8TZB - chains A and B; structure by electron microscopy, 3.10 A resolution.

Chain A:
Molecule: Leucine-rich repeat serine/threonine-protein kinase 2
From: Homo sapiens
Notes: engineered mutation(s): I2020T
UniProt: Q5S007 (LRRK2_HUMAN); numbering as in UniProt (aligned over 1-2527)
Amino-acid sequence (2527 residues; row label = number of the first residue in the row):
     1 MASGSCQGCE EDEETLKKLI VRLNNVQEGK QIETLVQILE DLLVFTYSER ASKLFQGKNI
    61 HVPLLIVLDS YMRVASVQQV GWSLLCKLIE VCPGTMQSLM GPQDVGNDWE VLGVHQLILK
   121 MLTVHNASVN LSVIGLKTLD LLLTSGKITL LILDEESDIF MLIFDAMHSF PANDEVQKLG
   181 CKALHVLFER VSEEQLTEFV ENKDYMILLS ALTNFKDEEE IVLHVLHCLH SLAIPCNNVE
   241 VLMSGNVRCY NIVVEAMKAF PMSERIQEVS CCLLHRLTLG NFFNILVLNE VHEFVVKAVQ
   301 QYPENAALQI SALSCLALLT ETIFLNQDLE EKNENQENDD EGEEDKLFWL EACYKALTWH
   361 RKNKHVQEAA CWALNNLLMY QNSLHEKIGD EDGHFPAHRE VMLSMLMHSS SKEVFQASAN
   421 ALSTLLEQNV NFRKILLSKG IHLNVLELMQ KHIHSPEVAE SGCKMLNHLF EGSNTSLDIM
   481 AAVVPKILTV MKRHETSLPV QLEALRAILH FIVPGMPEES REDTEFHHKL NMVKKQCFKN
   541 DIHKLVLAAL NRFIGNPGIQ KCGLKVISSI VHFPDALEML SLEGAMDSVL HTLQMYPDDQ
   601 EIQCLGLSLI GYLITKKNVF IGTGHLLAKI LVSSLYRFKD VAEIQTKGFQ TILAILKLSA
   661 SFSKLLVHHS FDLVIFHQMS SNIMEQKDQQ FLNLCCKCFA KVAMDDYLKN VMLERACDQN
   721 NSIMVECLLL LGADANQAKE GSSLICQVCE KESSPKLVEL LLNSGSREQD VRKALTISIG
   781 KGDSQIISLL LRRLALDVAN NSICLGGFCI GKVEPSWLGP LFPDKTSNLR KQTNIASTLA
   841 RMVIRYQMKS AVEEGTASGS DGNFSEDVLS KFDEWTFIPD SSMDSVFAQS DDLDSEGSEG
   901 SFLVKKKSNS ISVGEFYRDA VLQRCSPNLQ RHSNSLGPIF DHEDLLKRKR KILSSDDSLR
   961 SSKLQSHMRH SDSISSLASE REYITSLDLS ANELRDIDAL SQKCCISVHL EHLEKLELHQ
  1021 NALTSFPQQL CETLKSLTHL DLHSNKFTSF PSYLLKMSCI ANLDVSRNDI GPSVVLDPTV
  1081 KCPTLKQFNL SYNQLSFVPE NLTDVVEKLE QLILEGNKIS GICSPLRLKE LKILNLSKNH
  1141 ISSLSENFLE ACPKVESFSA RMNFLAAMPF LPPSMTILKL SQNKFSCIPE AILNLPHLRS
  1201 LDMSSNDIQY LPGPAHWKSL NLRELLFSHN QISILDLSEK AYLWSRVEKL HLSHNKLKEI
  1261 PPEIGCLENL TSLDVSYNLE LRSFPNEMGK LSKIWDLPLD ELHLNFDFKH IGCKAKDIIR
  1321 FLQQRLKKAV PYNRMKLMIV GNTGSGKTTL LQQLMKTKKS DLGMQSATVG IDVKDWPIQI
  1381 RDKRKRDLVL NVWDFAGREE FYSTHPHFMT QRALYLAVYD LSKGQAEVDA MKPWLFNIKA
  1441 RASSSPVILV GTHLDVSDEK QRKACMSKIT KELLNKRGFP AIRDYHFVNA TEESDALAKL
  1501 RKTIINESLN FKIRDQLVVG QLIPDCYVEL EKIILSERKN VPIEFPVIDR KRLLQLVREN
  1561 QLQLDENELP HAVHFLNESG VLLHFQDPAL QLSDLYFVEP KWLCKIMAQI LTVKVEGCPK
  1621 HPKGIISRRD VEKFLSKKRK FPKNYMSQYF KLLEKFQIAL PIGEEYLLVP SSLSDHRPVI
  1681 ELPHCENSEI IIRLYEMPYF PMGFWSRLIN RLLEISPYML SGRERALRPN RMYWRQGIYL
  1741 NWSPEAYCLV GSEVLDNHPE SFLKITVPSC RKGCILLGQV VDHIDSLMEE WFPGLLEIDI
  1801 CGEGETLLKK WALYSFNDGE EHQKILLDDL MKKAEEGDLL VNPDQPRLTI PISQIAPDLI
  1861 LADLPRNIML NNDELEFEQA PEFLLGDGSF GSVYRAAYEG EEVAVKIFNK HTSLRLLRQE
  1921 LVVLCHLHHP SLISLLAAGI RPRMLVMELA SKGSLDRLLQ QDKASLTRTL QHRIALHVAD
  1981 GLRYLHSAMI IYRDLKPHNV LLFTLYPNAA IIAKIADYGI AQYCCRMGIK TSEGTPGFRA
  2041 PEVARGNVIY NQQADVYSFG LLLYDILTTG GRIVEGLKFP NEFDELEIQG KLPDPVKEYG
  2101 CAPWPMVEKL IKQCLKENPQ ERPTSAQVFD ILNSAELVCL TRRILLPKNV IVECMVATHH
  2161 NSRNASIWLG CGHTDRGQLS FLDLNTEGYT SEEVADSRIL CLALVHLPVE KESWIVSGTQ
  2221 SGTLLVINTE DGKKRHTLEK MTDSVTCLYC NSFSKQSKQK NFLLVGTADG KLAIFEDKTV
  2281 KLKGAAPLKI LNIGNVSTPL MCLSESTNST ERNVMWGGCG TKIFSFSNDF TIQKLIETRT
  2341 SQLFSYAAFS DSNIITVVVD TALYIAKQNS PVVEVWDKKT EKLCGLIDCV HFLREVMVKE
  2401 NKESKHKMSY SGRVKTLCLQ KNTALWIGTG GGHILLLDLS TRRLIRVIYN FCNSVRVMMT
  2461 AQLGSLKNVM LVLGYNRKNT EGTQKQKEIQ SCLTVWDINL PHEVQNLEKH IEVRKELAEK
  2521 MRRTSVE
Disordered / not traced: 1-1333, 1343-1344, 1354-1371, 1379-1387, 1396-1413, 1420-1427, 1436-1444, 1457-1458, 1472-1481, 1511-1527, 1544-1548, 1573-1575, 1585-1588, 1598-1601, 1608, 1614-1641, 1663-1669, 1719-1727, 1736-1737, 1796-1806, 1910-1912, 2020-2035, 2044-2049, 2076-2090, 2160-2164, 2252-2262, 2297, 2307-2313, 2383-2385, 2397-2409, 2421-2423, 2449-2451, 2463-2466, 2477-2488, 2523-2527
Disulfides: Cys2452-Cys2492
Residues lining bound ligands: T3X (4-methyl-N-{4-[(4-methylpiperazin-1-yl)methyl]-3-(trifluoromethyl)phenyl}-3-[(1H-pyrazolo[3,4-b]pyridin-5-yl)ethynyl]benzamide): Leu1885, Phe1890, Val1893, Ala1904, Lys1906, Glu1920, Val1923, Leu1924, Leu1927, Leu1932, Ile1933, Leu1945, Met1947, Glu1948, Leu1949, Ala1950, Gly1953, Leu1985, Ile1990, Ile1991, Tyr1992, Arg1993, Leu2001, Ile2015, Ala2016, Asp2017, Tyr2018
UniProt features mapped onto this chain:
  - active site: Asp1994 (Proton acceptor)
  - binding site (GTP): Gly1341 to Thr1348, Asn2295 to Thr2298
  - binding site (ATP): Leu1885, Asp1887, Gly1888, Gly1891, Val1893, Ala1904, Lys1906, Met1947, Glu1948, Ala1950, Ser1954, Arg1957, His1998, Leu2001, Ala2016, Asp2017
  - modified residue (Phosphoserine): Ser910, Ser935, Ser955, Ser973, Ser1292, Ser1444
  - natural variant: Met712 (M712V: In PARK8), Arg793 (R793M: In PARK8; uncertain significance), Gln930 (Q930R: In PARK8; uncertain significance), Arg1067 (R1067Q: In PARK8), Ser1096 (S1096C: In PARK8; uncertain significance), Ile1122 (I1122V: In PARK8), Ser1228 (S1228T: In PARK8), Lys1359 (K1359I: Found in a renal cell carcinoma sample), Ile1371 (I1371V: In PARK8; uncertain significance), Arg1441 (R1441C: In PARK8; R1441G: In PARK8; R1441H: In PARK8), Arg1514 (R1514Q: In PARK8; uncertain significance), Pro1542 (P1542S: In PARK8; uncertain significance), 22 further natural variant entries in UniProt
  - mutagenesis: Arg399 (R399E: Reduces membrane localization and abolishes interaction with RAB29/RAB7L1. Impairs RAB29-stimulated kinase activity on RAB10, RAB29 and LRRK2), Leu403 (L403E: Reduces membrane localization and abolishes interaction with RAB29/RAB7L1. Impairs RAB29-stimulated kinase activity on RAB10, RAB29 and LRRK2), Cys727 (C727D: Decreased kinase activity. Loss of RAB29-mediated activation and autophosphorylation of S-910, S-935, S-955, S-973 and S-1292. Decreased membrane association ...), Leu728 (L728D: Decreased kinase activity. Loss of RAB29-mediated activation and autophosphorylation of S-910, S-935, S-955, S-973 and S-1292. Decreased membrane association ...), Leu729 (L729D: Decreased kinase activity. Loss of RAB29-mediated activation and autophosphorylation of S-910, S-935, S-955, S-973 and S-1292. Decreased membrane association ...), Leu760 (L760D: Decreased kinase activity and loss of RAB29-mediated activation), Leu761 (L761D: Decreased kinase activity and loss of RAB29-mediated activation), Leu762 (L762D: Decreased kinase activity and loss of RAB29-mediated activation), Leu789 (L789D: No effect on kinase activity and RAB29-mediated activation), Leu790 (L790D: No effect on kinase activity and RAB29-mediated activation), Leu791 (L791D: No effect on kinase activity and RAB29-mediated activation), Thr1343 (T1343G: Decreased kinase activity; when associated with Q-1398), 21 further mutagenesis entries in UniProt
What the authors report for this chain:
  - binding site for T3X: Phe1890
  - contacts within the chain: Phe1890-Tyr2018
  - disease-associated variants - I2020T (citing earlier work)
  - conformationally variable residues (domain motion): Met1335

Chain B:
Molecule: designed ankyrin repeat proteins E11
From: synthetic construct
Amino-acid sequence (182 residues; numbered 1 to 182; the number before each row is that of its first residue):
     1 MRGSHHHHHH HHGSDLGKKL LEAARAGQDD EVRILMANGA DVNATDEAGV TPLHLAADSG
    61 HLEIVEVLLK TGADVNAWDH YGFTPLHLAA HVGHLEIVEV LLKAGADVNA QDHAGWTPLH
   121 LAALYGHLEI VEVLLKHGAD VNAQDMWGET PFDLAIDNGN EDIAEVLQKA AKLNDYKDDD
   181 DK
Disordered / not traced: 1-48, 60-73, 155-182

Interface between chain A and chain B:
Pairs across the interface (9):
  Tyr2346(A) - Asp58(B)
  Asn2369(A) - Tyr125(B)
  Pro2371(A) - Tyr81(B)  hydrophobic
  Asp2388(A) - Tyr81(B)
  Val2390(A) - His80(B)
  Val2390(A) - Tyr81(B)  hydrophobic
  Arg2394(A) - His80(B)
  Tyr2410(A) - His80(B)
  Tyr2410(A) - His113(B)
Also at the interface, not in a pair above, chain A (12 interface residues in all): Ala2347, Phe2349, Val2372, Ser2411, Arg2413
Also at the interface, not in a pair above, chain B (7 interface residues in all): Ala114, Leu124

Summary:
12 residues of chain A face 7 of chain B across their interface. Ligands of chain A: compound T3X. UniProt
lists active-site residue Asp1994(A), 12 GTP-binding residues, 16 ATP-binding residues and 33 mutagenesis
sites on chain A. From the paper: a binding site for T3X at Phe1890(A); conformational variability at
Met1335(A).
Here chain A is Leucine-rich repeat serine/threonine-protein kinase 2 (Homo sapiens) and chain B is designed
ankyrin repeat proteins E11 (synthetic construct). Entry 8TZB (Structure of the C-terminal half of LRRK2 bound
to GZD-824 (I2020T mutant)) was determined by electron microscopy together with 8TYQ, 8TZC and 8TZH from the
same study.
